PDB entry 7VOR | electron microscopy, 2.74 A resolution | chains X and x of the 66 polymer chains in the assembly

# Chain X (and x)
Molecule: Intrinsic membrane protein PufX
Source organism: Cereibacter sphaeroides 2.4.1
Notes: chain x of this document is another copy of the same molecule, construct and numbering; everything in this record applies to it too
UniProt: P13402 (PUFX_RHOS4); numbering as in UniProt (aligned over 1-82)
Amino-acid sequence (82 residues; row label = number of the first residue in the row):
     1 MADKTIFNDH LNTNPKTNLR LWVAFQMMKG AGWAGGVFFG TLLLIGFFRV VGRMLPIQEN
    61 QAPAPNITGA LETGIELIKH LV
Disordered / not traced: 1, 70-82
Residues lining bound ligands:
  - 1,2-diacyl-sn-glycero-3-phosphocholine (PC1): K29, G30, W33, V37, T41
  - spheroidene (SPO): R20, V23, A24, M27
What the authors report for this chain:
  - higher-order assembly contacts with a neighbouring Light-harvesting protein B-875 alpha chain: I6 to D9
  - conformationally variable residues (order/disorder transition): A2 to P15

# How chain X and chain x interact
Residue-residue contacts (30):
  A2(X) - N14(x)
  A2(X) - P15(x)
  D3(X) - P15(x)
  K4(X) - P15(x)
  T5(X) - P15(x)
  T5(X) - K16(x)
  F7(X) - L19(x)  hydrophobic
  F7(X) - W22(x)  hydrophobic
  H10(X) - P15(x)
  H10(X) - L19(x)
  H10(X) - W22(x)
  T13(X) - W22(x)
  N14(X) - A2(x)
  P15(X) - A2(x)
  P15(X) - D3(x)
  P15(X) - K4(x)
  P15(X) - T5(x)
  P15(X) - H10(x)
  K16(X) - T5(x)
  T17(X) - F25(x)
  L19(X) - F7(x)  hydrophobic
  L19(X) - H10(x)
  L21(X) - L21(x)
  L21(X) - F25(x)  hydrophobic
  W22(X) - F7(x)  hydrophobic
  W22(X) - H10(x)
  W22(X) - T13(x)
  F25(X) - T17(x)
  F25(X) - L21(x)  hydrophobic
  M28(X) - M28(x)  hydrophobic
Other interface residues (no listed pair), chain X (18 interface residues in all): D9, N18
Other interface residues (no listed pair), chain x (18 interface residues in all): D9, N18

# In short
The chain X/chain x interface involves 18 residues from each chain. Chain X binds
1,2-diacyl-sn-glycero-3-phosphocholine and spheroidene. From the paper: conformational variability at A2(X);
higher-order assembly contacts with a neighbouring Light-harvesting protein B-875 alpha chain through I6(X).
Chain X and chain x are both Intrinsic membrane protein PufX (Cereibacter sphaeroides 2.4.1); the structure,
The structure of dimeric photosynthetic RC-LH1 supercomplex in Class-1, was determined by electron microscopy
together with 7VA9, 7VB9, 7VNM, 7VOT and 7VOY from the same study.
